PDB entry 1XYZ | X-ray diffraction, 1.40 A resolution | chain A

Chain A:
Protein: 1,4-beta-D-xylan-xylanohydrolase
Organism: Clostridium thermocellum
Notes: EC 3.2.1.8
UniProt: P10478 (XYNZ_CLOTM); residues 491-837 here = UniProt positions 491-837
Chain sequence (347 residues; row label = number of the first residue in the row):
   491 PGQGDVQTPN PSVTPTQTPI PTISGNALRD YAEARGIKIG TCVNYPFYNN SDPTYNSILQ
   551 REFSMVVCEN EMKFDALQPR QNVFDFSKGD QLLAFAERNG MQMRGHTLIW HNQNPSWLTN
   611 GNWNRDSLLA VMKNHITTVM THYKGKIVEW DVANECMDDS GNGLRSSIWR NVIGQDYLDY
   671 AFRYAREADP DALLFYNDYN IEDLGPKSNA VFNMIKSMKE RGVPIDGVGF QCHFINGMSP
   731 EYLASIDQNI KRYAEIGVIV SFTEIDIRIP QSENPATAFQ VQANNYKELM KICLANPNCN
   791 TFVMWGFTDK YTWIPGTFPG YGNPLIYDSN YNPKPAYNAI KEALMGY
Disordered / not traced: 491-515, 836-837
Curated features (UniProtKB/Swiss-Prot):
  - active site: Glu645 (Proton donor), Glu754 (Nucleophile)

Overview:
From UniProt: active-site residues Glu645 and Glu754.
Chain A is 1,4-beta-D-xylan-xylanohydrolase (Clostridium thermocellum); the structure, A common protein fold
and similar active site in two distinct families of beta-glycanases, was determined by X-ray diffraction,
deposited together with 1CEC.
